Entry 9VVS (X-ray diffraction, 2.68 A resolution); this record covers chains B and A.

[Chain B (and A)]
Name: Dehydrogenase
From: Kutzneria albida DSM 43870
Notes: chain A of this document is another copy of the same molecule, construct and numbering; everything in this record applies to it too
UniProtKB: W5W0Y1 (W5W0Y1_9PSEU); residues 1-289 here = UniProt positions 1-289
Chain sequence (309 residues; each row starts with the number of its first residue; numbers below 1 keep their minus sign (Met-19 is residue -19)):
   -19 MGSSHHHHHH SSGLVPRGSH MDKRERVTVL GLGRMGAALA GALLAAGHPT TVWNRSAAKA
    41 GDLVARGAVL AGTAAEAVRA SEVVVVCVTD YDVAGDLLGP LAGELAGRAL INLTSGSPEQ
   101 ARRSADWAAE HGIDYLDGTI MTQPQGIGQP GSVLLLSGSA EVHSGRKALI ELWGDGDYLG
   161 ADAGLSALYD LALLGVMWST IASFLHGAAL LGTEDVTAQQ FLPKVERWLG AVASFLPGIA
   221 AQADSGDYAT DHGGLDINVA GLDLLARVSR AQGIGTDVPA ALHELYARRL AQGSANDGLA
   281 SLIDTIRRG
Disordered / not traced: -19 to 4 (chain A: -19 to 2, 289)
Sequence notes: initiating methionine (-19); expression tag (-18 to 0); conflict Thr122 (Ala in W5W0Y1), Gln123 (Val in W5W0Y1), His232 (Val in W5W0Y1), Gly233 (Ser in W5W0Y1)
Ligand contacts: NADPH (NDP; NADPH dihydro-nicotinamide-adenine-dinucleotide phosphate): Gly11, Leu12, Gly13, Arg14, Met15, Gly16, Asn34, Arg35, Ser36, Lys39, Cys67, Val68, Thr69, Val73, Leu93, Thr94, Ser95, Ile120, Thr122, Gln123, Pro124

[Chain B / chain A interface]
Pairs across the interface (145; chain B residue first):
  Arg14(B) - His232(A)
  Pro98(B) - Val248(A)
  Arg102(B) - Glu194(A)  salt bridge
  Arg102(B) - Gln252(A)  hydrogen bond
  Met121(B) - Trp208(A)
  Gln123(B) - His232(A)
  Pro124(B) - His232(A)
  Gln125(B) - His232(A)
  Val133(B) - Arg207(A)
  Asp157(B) - Lys204(A)  salt bridge
  Asp157(B) - Arg207(A)  salt bridge
  Leu159(B) - Lys204(A)
  Leu168(B) - Leu190(A)  hydrophobic
  Leu168(B) - Leu191(A)  hydrophobic
  Leu168(B) - Glu194(A)
  Leu168(B) - Gln252(A)
  Tyr169(B) - Leu191(A)  hydrophobic
  Tyr169(B) - Val196(A)
  Leu171(B) - Leu245(A)
  Leu171(B) - Val248(A)  hydrophobic
  Ala172(B) - Gly187(A)
  Ala172(B) - Phe201(A)  hydrophobic
  Leu173(B) - Phe201(A)  hydrophobic
  Leu173(B) - Lys204(A)
  Leu173(B) - Val205(A)  hydrophobic
  Leu173(B) - Trp208(A)  hydrogen bond (backbone-side chain)
  Leu174(B) - Trp208(A)
  Gly175(B) - Ser183(A)
  Gly175(B) - Leu245(A)
  Val176(B) - Ser183(A)
  Met177(B) - Trp208(A)
  Met177(B) - Val212(A)  hydrophobic
  Met177(B) - Phe215(A)  hydrophobic
  Met177(B) - Asn238(A)
  Trp178(B) - Asn238(A)  hydrogen bond
  Trp178(B) - Gly241(A)
  Trp178(B) - Leu242(A)  hydrophobic
  Trp178(B) - Leu245(A)  hydrophobic
  Trp178(B) - Tyr266(A)  hydrogen bond (backbone-side chain)
  Ser179(B) - Ser179(A)  hydrogen bond (side chain-backbone)
  Ser179(B) - Ser183(A)
  Ser179(B) - Leu262(A)
  Thr180(B) - Thr180(A)  hydrogen bond
  Thr180(B) - Val212(A)
  Ile181(B) - Ile219(A)  hydrophobic
  Ile181(B) - Tyr266(A)
  Ile181(B) - Leu279(A)  hydrophobic
  Ala182(B) - Tyr266(A)
  Ser183(B) - Gly175(A)
  Ser183(B) - Val176(A)
  Ser183(B) - Ser179(A)
  Leu185(B) - Ile219(A)  hydrophobic
  Leu185(B) - Leu279(A)
  Leu185(B) - Leu282(A)  hydrophobic
  Leu185(B) - Ile283(A)
  Leu185(B) - Ile286(A)
  His186(B) - Ile286(A)
  Gly187(B) - Ala172(A)
  Ala188(B) - Ile283(A)  hydrophobic
  Ala189(B) - Ile283(A)
  Ala189(B) - Ile286(A)  hydrophobic
  Leu190(B) - Leu168(A)
  Leu191(B) - Leu168(A)  hydrophobic
  Leu191(B) - Tyr169(A)  hydrophobic
  Glu194(B) - Arg102(A)  salt bridge
  Glu194(B) - Leu168(A)
  Val196(B) - Tyr169(A)
  Thr197(B) - Asp224(A)
  Ala198(B) - Ala220(A)
  Ala198(B) - Asp224(A)  hydrogen bond (backbone-side chain)
  Gln199(B) - Ala220(A)
  Gln199(B) - Asp224(A)  hydrogen bond
  Phe201(B) - Ala172(A)  hydrophobic
  Phe201(B) - Leu173(A)  hydrophobic
  Leu202(B) - Leu216(A)  hydrophobic
  Leu202(B) - Pro217(A)  hydrophobic
  Lys204(B) - Asp157(A)  salt bridge
  Lys204(B) - Leu159(A)
  Lys204(B) - Tyr169(A)
  Lys204(B) - Leu173(A)
  Val205(B) - Leu173(A)  hydrophobic
  Glu206(B) - Pro217(A)
  Trp208(B) - Met121(A)  hydrophobic
  Trp208(B) - Leu173(A)  hydrogen bond (side chain-backbone)
  Trp208(B) - Met177(A)
  Val212(B) - Met177(A)  hydrophobic
  Ala213(B) - Glu206(A)
  Phe215(B) - Met177(A)  hydrophobic
  Leu216(B) - Leu202(A)  hydrophobic
  Leu216(B) - Glu206(A)
  Pro217(B) - Glu206(A)
  Ile219(B) - Leu185(A)  hydrophobic
  Ala220(B) - Phe184(A)  hydrophobic
  Ala220(B) - Ala198(A)
  Ala220(B) - Gln199(A)
  Ala221(B) - Gln199(A)
  Ala223(B) - Leu185(A)  hydrophobic
  Asp224(B) - Thr197(A)  hydrogen bond
  Asp224(B) - Ala198(A)  hydrogen bond (side chain-backbone)
  Asp224(B) - Gln199(A)  hydrogen bond (side chain-backbone)
  Asp231(B) - Gln123(A)
  His232(B) - Gln123(A)
  Gly233(B) - Gln123(A)
  Asn238(B) - Met177(A)
  Asn238(B) - Trp178(A)  hydrogen bond
  Gly241(B) - Leu171(A)
  Gly241(B) - Trp178(A)
  Leu242(B) - Trp178(A)  hydrophobic
  Leu245(B) - Leu171(A)
  Leu245(B) - Gly175(A)
  Val248(B) - Ser97(A)
  Val248(B) - Pro98(A)
  Val248(B) - Leu168(A)  hydrophobic
  Val248(B) - Leu171(A)  hydrophobic
  Gln252(B) - Pro98(A)
  Gln252(B) - Arg102(A)  hydrogen bond
  Gln252(B) - Leu168(A)
  Gly253(B) - Arg287(A)
  Ile254(B) - Ile286(A)
  Ile254(B) - Arg287(A)
  Gly255(B) - Ile286(A)  hydrogen bond (backbone-backbone)
  Gly255(B) - Arg288(A)
  Asp257(B) - Leu265(A)
  Asp257(B) - Arg268(A)  salt bridge
  Val258(B) - Leu265(A)  hydrophobic
  Ala261(B) - Ala261(A)  hydrophobic
  Leu262(B) - Ser179(A)
  Leu262(B) - Ala182(A)  hydrophobic
  Leu265(B) - Val258(A)  hydrophobic
  Tyr266(B) - Trp178(A)  hydrogen bond (side chain-backbone)
  Tyr266(B) - Ile181(A)
  Tyr266(B) - Ala182(A)  hydrogen bond (side chain-backbone)
  Arg268(B) - Asp257(A)  salt bridge
  Leu279(B) - Ile181(A)  hydrophobic
  Leu279(B) - Leu185(A)
  Leu282(B) - Ala182(A)  hydrophobic
  Leu282(B) - Leu185(A)  hydrophobic
  Ile283(B) - Leu185(A)
  Ile283(B) - Ala188(A)  hydrophobic
  Ile283(B) - Ala189(A)  hydrophobic
  Ile286(B) - His186(A)
  Ile286(B) - Ile254(A)
  Ile286(B) - Gly255(A)  hydrogen bond (backbone-backbone)
  Gly289(B) - Ile254(A)
  Gly289(B) - Gly255(A)
Also at the interface, not in a pair above, chain B (89 interface residues in all): Gly96, Ser97, Glu99, Asp162, Leu165, Phe184, Arg207, Leu209, Leu244, Ala280, Arg287, Arg288
Also at the interface, not in a pair above, chain A (82 interface residues in all): Gly96, Val133, Asp162, Leu174, Leu209, Ala213, Ala221, Ala223, Leu244, Gly253, Thr256, Ala280

[Summary]
89 residues of chain B face 82 of chain A across their interface; the contacts include 18 hydrogen bonds and 7
salt bridges. Polar pairs include Arg102(B)-Glu194(A), Asp157(B)-Lys204(A) and Asp157(B)-Arg207(A). Bound to
chain B: NADPH.
Chain B and chain A are both Dehydrogenase (Kutzneria albida DSM 43870); the structure, NAD(P)-dependent
oxidoreductase from Kutzneria albida, was determined by X-ray diffraction, deposited together with 9VW7.
